PDB entry 4R17 | X-ray diffraction, 2.10 A resolution | chains M and b of the 28 polymer chains in the assembly

Chain M:
Protein: Proteasome subunit beta type-7
From: Saccharomyces cerevisiae S288c
Notes: EC 3.4.25.1
Reference sequence: P30657 (PSB7_YEAST); residues -12 to 233 here correspond to UniProt positions 21-266 (UniProt number = residue number + 33)
Amino-acid sequence (246 residues; each row starts with the number of its first residue; numbers below 1 keep their minus sign (Thr-12 is residue -12)):
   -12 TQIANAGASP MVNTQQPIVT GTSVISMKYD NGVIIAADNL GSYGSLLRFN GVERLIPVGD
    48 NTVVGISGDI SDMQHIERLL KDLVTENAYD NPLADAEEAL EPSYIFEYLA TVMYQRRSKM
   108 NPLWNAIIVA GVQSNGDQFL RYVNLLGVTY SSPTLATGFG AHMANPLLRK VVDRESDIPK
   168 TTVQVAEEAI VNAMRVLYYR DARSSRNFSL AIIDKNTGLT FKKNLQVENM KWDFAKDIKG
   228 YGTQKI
Unresolved in the structure: -12 to 0

Chain b:
Protein: Proteasome subunit beta type-1
From: Saccharomyces cerevisiae S288c
Notes: EC 3.4.25.1
Reference sequence: P38624 (PSB1_YEAST); residues 1-196 here correspond to UniProt positions 20-215 (UniProt number = residue number + 19)
Amino-acid sequence (196 residues; each row starts with the number of its first residue):
     1 TSIMAVTFKD GVILGADSRT TTGAYIANRV TDKLTRVHDK IWCCRSGSAA DTQAIADIVQ
    61 YHLELYTSQY GTPSTETAAS VFKELCYENK DNLTAGIIVA GYDDKNKGEV YTIPLGGSVH
   121 KLPYAIAGSG STFIYGYCDK NFRENMSKEE TVDFIKHSLS QAIKWDGSSG GVIRMVVLTA
   181 AGVERLIFYP DEYEQL
Curated features (UniProtKB/Swiss-Prot):
  - active site: Thr1 (Nucleophile)

Interface between chain M and chain b:
Pairs across the interface (62):
  Ser32(M) - Trp165(b)
  Ser32(M) - Asp166(b)
  Ser32(M) - Gly167(b)  hydrogen bond (backbone-backbone)
  Leu33(M) - Phe133(b)  hydrophobic
  Leu33(M) - Trp165(b)
  Leu34(M) - Lys164(b)
  Leu34(M) - Trp165(b)  hydrogen bond (backbone-backbone)
  Leu34(M) - Gly167(b)
  Arg35(M) - Trp165(b)
  Phe146(M) - Ala24(b)  hydrophobic
  Phe146(M) - Tyr25(b)
  Tyr185(M) - Glu194(b)  hydrogen bond
  Tyr186(M) - Ile26(b)
  Tyr186(M) - Arg29(b)
  Arg187(M) - Ala24(b)
  Arg187(M) - Tyr25(b)
  Arg187(M) - Ile26(b)  hydrogen bond (backbone-backbone)
  Arg187(M) - Ala27(b)  hydrogen bond (side chain-backbone)
  Arg187(M) - Asn28(b)
  Asp188(M) - Ala24(b)
  Asp188(M) - Ile26(b)
  Ala189(M) - Arg19(b)
  Ala189(M) - Thr21(b)
  Ala189(M) - Ala24(b)  hydrogen bond (backbone-backbone)
  Ala189(M) - Ile26(b)
  Ala189(M) - Gly167(b)
  Arg190(M) - Ala24(b)
  Arg193(M) - Asp191(b)  salt bridge
  Arg193(M) - Glu194(b)  salt bridge
  Lys218(M) - Arg29(b)  hydrogen bond (backbone-side chain)
  Trp219(M) - Arg29(b)
  Trp219(M) - Gly171(b)
  Trp219(M) - Val172(b)  hydrophobic
  Trp219(M) - Tyr189(b)
  Trp219(M) - Pro190(b)
  Asp220(M) - Tyr189(b)
  Phe221(M) - Arg29(b)
  Phe221(M) - Val30(b)  hydrophobic
  Ala222(M) - Val30(b)  hydrophobic
  Ala222(M) - Arg174(b)  hydrogen bond (backbone-side chain)
  Ala222(M) - Ile187(b)
  Lys223(M) - Ile187(b)
  Lys223(M) - Tyr189(b)
  Ile225(M) - Val30(b)
  Ile225(M) - Arg174(b)
  Lys226(M) - Asp32(b)
  Lys226(M) - Arg185(b)
  Gly227(M) - Asp32(b)  hydrogen bond (backbone-side chain)
  Tyr228(M) - Thr35(b)
  Tyr228(M) - Arg45(b)
  Tyr228(M) - Gln53(b)  hydrogen bond (side chain-backbone)
  Tyr228(M) - Ala56(b)
  Tyr228(M) - Asp57(b)  hydrogen bond
  Gln231(M) - Asp32(b)
  Gln231(M) - Leu34(b)  hydrogen bond (side chain-backbone)
  Gln231(M) - Thr35(b)
  Gln231(M) - Arg36(b)  hydrogen bond (side chain-backbone)
  Gln231(M) - Trp42(b)
  Gln231(M) - Arg185(b)
  Ile233(M) - Arg36(b)
  Ile233(M) - Trp42(b)
  Ile233(M) - Arg185(b)  hydrogen bond (backbone-side chain)
Also at the interface, not in a pair above, chain M (27 interface residues in all): Asn37, Met150, Met217
Also at the interface, not in a pair above, chain b (35 interface residues in all): Ile163, Ser168, Val183

Overview:
Chain M and chain b form an interface of 27 and 35 residues respectively; the contacts include 14 hydrogen
bonds and 2 salt bridges. Polar contacts include Arg193(M)-Asp191(b), Arg193(M)-Glu194(b) and
Tyr185(M)-Glu194(b). From UniProt: active-site residue Thr1(b) on chain b.
Chain M is Proteasome subunit beta type-7 and chain b is Proteasome subunit beta type-1, both from
Saccharomyces cerevisiae S288c; the structure, Ligand-induced aziridine-formation at subunit beta5 of the
yeast 20S proteasome, was determined by X-ray diffraction together with 4R18 from the same study.
